PDB entry 6UVN | electron microscopy, 3.10 A resolution | chains A and J of the 12 polymer chains in the assembly

== Chain A ==
Protein: Cas6
Organism: Vibrio cholerae
Sequence (217 residues; row label = number of the first residue in the row; numbers below 1 keep their minus sign (Met-17 is residue -17)):
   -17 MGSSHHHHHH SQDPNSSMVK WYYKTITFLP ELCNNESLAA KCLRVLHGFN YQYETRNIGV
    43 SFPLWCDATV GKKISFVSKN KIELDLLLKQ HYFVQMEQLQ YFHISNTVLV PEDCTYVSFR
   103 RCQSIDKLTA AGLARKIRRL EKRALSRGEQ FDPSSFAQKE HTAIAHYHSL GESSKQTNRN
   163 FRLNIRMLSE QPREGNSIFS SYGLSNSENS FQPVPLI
Unresolved in the structure: -17 to 1

== Chain J ==
Protein: TniQ
Organism: Vibrio cholerae
Sequence (394 residues; each row starts with the number of its first residue):
     1 MFLQRPKPYS DESLESFFIR VANKNGYGDV HRFLEATKRF LQDIDHNGYQ TFPTDITRIN
    61 PYSAKNSSSA RTASFLKLAQ LTFNEPPELL GLAINRTNMK YSPSTSAVVR GAEVFPRSLL
   121 RTHSIPCCPL CLRENGYASY LWHFQGYEYC HSHNVPLITT CSCGKEFDYR VSGLKGICCK
   181 CKEPITLTSR ENGHEAACTV SNWLAGHESK PLPNLPKSYR WGLVHWWMGI KDSEFDHFSF
   241 VQFFSNWPRS FHSIIEDEVE FNLEHAVVST SELRLKDLLG RLFFGSIRLP ERNLQHNIIL
   301 GELLCYLENR LWQDKGLIAN LKMNALEATV MLNCSLDQIA SMVEQRILKP NRKSKPNSPL
   361 DVTDYLFHFG DIFCLWLAEF QSDEFNRSFY VSRW
Unresolved in the structure: 163, 189-192
Metal / ion sites: Zn2+: Cys128, Cys150, His153
From the paper describing this entry:
  - Zn2+ coordination: Cys128, Cys131, Cys150, His153

== Interface between chain A and chain J ==
Pairs across the interface (19; chain A residue first):
  Pro12(A) - Val267(J)  hydrophobic
  Leu14(A) - Val267(J)
  Leu14(A) - Arg274(J)
  Cys15(A) - Val267(J)
  Asn16(A) - Val267(J)  hydrogen bond (backbone-backbone)
  Asn16(A) - Ser269(J)
  Ser19(A) - Val268(J)
  Ser19(A) - Ser269(J)
  Leu20(A) - Val267(J)  hydrophobic
  Lys23(A) - Leu263(J)  hydrogen bond (side chain-backbone)
  Lys23(A) - Glu264(J)  hydrogen bond (side chain-backbone)
  Tyr74(A) - Glu264(J)
  Gln77(A) - Phe261(J)
  Gln77(A) - His265(J)
  Met78(A) - His265(J)
  Met78(A) - Val267(J)  hydrophobic
  Leu81(A) - Phe261(J)  hydrophobic
  Tyr83(A) - His265(J)
  Tyr83(A) - Val267(J)  hydrophobic
Interface residues without a listed pair, chain J (9 interface residues in all): Ala266
The authors on this interface:
  - interface residues, chain J: Phe261(J), His265(J), Val267(J), Val268(J)
  - hot spots on chain J (mutagenesis) - V267G/V268G: decreased binding to VcCascade

== In short ==
12 residues of chain A and 9 residues of chain J are in contact, with 3 hydrogen bonds. Polar pairs include
Lys23(A)-Leu263(J), Lys23(A)-Glu264(J) and Asn16(A)-Val267(J). The Zn2+ site is built by Cys128(J), Cys150(J)
and His153(J). From the paper: V267G/V268G of chain J reduce binding to VcCascade; interface residues
Phe261(J), His265(J) and Val267(J) among others.
Chain A is Cas6 and chain J is TniQ, both from Vibrio cholerae; the structure, CryoEM structure of
VcCascasde-TniQ complex, was determined by electron microscopy.
